Entry 4FHJ (X-ray diffraction, 2.60 A resolution); this record covers chain A.

== Chain A ==
Protein: Phosphatidylinositol 4,5-bisphosphate 3-kinase catalytic subunit gamma isoform
Source organism: Homo sapiens
Notes: EC 2.7.1.153, 2.7.11.1; fragment: catalytic domain
UniProtKB: P48736 (PK3CG_HUMAN); residues 144-1102 here = UniProt positions 144-1102
Sequence (960 residues; numbered 143 to 1102; the number before each row is that of its first residue):
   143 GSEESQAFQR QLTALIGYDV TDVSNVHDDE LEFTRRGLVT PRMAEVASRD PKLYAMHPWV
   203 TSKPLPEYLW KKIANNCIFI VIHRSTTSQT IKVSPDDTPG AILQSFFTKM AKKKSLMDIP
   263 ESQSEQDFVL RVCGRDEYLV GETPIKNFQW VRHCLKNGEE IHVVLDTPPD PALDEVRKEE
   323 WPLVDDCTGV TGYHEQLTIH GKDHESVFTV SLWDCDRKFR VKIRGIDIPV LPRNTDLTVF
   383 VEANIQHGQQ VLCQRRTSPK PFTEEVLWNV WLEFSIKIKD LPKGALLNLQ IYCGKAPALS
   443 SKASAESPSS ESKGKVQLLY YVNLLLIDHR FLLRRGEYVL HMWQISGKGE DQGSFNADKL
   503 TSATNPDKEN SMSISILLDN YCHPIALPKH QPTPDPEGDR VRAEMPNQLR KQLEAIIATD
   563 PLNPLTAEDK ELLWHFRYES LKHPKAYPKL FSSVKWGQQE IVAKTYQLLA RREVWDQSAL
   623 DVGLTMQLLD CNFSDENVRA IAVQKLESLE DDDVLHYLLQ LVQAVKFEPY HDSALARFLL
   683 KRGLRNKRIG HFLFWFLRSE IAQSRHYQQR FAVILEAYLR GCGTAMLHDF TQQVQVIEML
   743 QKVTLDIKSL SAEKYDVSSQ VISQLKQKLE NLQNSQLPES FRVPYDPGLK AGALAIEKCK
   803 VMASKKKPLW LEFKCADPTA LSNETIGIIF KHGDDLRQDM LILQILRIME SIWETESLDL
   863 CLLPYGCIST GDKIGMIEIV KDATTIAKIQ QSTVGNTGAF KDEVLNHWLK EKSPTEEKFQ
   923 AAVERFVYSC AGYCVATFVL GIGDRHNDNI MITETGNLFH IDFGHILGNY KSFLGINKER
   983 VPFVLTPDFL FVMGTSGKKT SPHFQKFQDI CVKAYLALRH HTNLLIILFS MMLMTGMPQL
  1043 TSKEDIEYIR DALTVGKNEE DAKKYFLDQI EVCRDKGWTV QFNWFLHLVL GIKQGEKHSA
Unresolved in the structure: 143-144, 253-268, 322-356, 374-377, 436-457, 489-495, 523-545, 753-755, 899-900, 969-979, 999-1000, 1040-1043, 1093-1102
Differences from the reference sequence: expression tag (143)
Residues lining bound ligands: 0TZ (3-(4-amino-6-methyl-1,3,5-triazin-2-yl)-N-(1H-pyrazol-5-yl)imidazo[1,2-a]pyridin-2-amine): Met804, Ser806, Trp812, Ile831, Lys833, Asp836, Leu838, Asp841, Tyr867, Ile879, Glu880, Ile881, Val882, Ala885, Met953, Phe961, Ile963, Asp964
UniProt features mapped onto this chain:
  - region: Val803 to Lys809 (G-loop), Gly943 to Asn951 (Catalytic loop), His962 to Thr988 (Activation loop)
  - binding site (ATP): Gly829 to Leu838, Leu864 to Thr872, Phe961 to Leu969
  - modified residue: Thr1024 (Phosphothreonine), Ser1101 (Phosphoserine)
  - natural variant: Arg1021 (R1021P: In IMD97), Asn1085 (N1085S: In IMD97)
  - mutagenesis: Lys833 (K833R: Loss of kinase activity. Loss of autophosphorylation. Reduced inflammatory reactions but no alterations in cardiac contractility), Arg947 (R947P: Abolishes protein and lipid kinase activity. Does not abolish interaction with GRK2), Ser1101 (S1101A/Q: Loss of autophosphorylation. No effect on phosphatidylinositol-4,5-bisphosphate 3-kinase activity)

== In short ==
Ligands of chain A: compound 0TZ. UniProt lists 28 ATP-binding residues and 3 mutagenesis sites.
Chain A is Phosphatidylinositol 4,5-bisphosphate 3-kinase catalytic subunit gamma isoform (Homo sapiens); the
structure, Crystal Structure of PI3K-gamma in Complex with Imidazopyridine 2, was determined by X-ray
diffraction (same publication as 4FHK).
